6M0R - chains C and N of the 15 polymer chains in the assembly; structure by electron microscopy, 2.70 A resolution.

[Chain C]
Protein: V-type proton ATPase subunit c''
From: Saccharomyces cerevisiae (strain ATCC 204508 / S288c)
UniProt: P23968 (VATO_YEAST); numbering as in UniProt (aligned over 16-213)
Sequence (198 residues; numbered 16 to 213; the number before each row is that of its first residue):
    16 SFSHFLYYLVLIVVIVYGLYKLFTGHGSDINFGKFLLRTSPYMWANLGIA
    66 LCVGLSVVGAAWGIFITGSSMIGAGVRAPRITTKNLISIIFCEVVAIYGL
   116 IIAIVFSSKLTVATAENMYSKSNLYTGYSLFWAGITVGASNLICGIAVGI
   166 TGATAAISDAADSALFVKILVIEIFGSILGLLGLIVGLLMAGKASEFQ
Curated features (UniProtKB/Swiss-Prot):
  - site: Glu108 (Essential for proton translocation)
  - mutagenesis: Glu108 (E108D: Partial inactivation; E108L/Q/V: Inactivation)
Residues lining bound ligands: EYR / N-acetylglucosamine / pyrophosphate: Ile116, Leu199, Leu203

[Chain N]
Protein: V0 assembly protein 1
From: Saccharomyces cerevisiae (strain ATCC 204508 / S288c)
UniProt: P53262 (VOA1_YEAST); residues 212-263 here = UniProt positions 212-263
Sequence (52 residues; numbered 212 to 263; the number before each row is that of its first residue):
   212 DDILSSIWTEGLLMCLIVSALLLFILIVALSWISNLDITYGALEKSTNPI
   262 KK
Curated features (UniProtKB/Swiss-Prot):
  - motif: Lys262, Lys263 (ER retention motif)

[Interface between chain C and chain N]
Residue-residue contacts - 12 pairs, chain C then chain N:
  Asn46(C) with Leu215(N)
  Lys49(C) with Asp213(N); Ile214(N), hydrogen bond (side chain-backbone); Leu215(N)
  Phe50(C) with Leu224(N), hydrophobic
  Arg53(C) with Asp213(N), hydrogen bond (side chain-backbone); Glu221(N), salt bridge
  Thr54(C) with Met225(N)
  Ser55(C) with Met225(N)
  Met58(C) with Met225(N), hydrophobic; Ile228(N), hydrophobic
  Trp77(C) with Trp243(N), hydrophobic
Interface residues without a listed pair, chain C (9 interface residues in all): Leu62
Interface residues without a listed pair, chain N (10 interface residues in all): Asp212, Leu232

[In short]
Chain C and chain N form an interface of 9 and 10 residues respectively; the contacts include 2 hydrogen bonds
and 1 salt bridge. Polar pairs include Arg53(C)-Glu221(N), Lys49(C)-Ile214(N) and Arg53(C)-Asp213(N). Ligands
of chain C: EYR / N-acetylglucosamine / pyrophosphate.
Chain C is V-type proton ATPase subunit c'' and chain N is V0 assembly protein 1, both from Saccharomyces
cerevisiae (strain ATCC 204508 / S288c); the structure, 2.7A Yeast Vo state3, was determined by electron
microscopy (same publication as 6M0S).
